Entry 8HLZ (electron microscopy, 3.50 A resolution); this record covers chains F and A of the 6 polymer chains in the assembly.

== Chain F ==
Molecule: DNA polymerase processivity factor component A20
Source organism: Monkeypox virus
Reference sequence: Q5IXP2 (Q5IXP2_MONPV); residues 1-426 here = UniProt positions 1-426
Chain sequence (426 residues; each row starts with the number of its first residue):
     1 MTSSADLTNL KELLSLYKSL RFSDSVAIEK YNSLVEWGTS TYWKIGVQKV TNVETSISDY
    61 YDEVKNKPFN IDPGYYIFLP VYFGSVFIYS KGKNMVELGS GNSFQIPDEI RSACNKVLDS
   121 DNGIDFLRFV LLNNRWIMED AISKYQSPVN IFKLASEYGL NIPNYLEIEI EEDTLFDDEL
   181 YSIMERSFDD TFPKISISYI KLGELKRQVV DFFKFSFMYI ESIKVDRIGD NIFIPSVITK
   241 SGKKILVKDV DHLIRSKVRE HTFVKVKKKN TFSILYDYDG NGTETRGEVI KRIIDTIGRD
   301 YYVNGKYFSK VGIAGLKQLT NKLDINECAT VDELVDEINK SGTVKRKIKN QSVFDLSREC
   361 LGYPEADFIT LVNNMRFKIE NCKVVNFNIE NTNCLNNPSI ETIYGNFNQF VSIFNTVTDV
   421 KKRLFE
Not modelled in the structure: 46-101

== Chain A ==
Molecule: DNA polymerase
Source organism: Monkeypox virus
Notes: EC 2.7.7.7
Reference sequence: A0A2L0AR76 (A0A2L0AR76_MONPV); residues 1-1006 here = UniProt positions 1-1006
Chain sequence (1006 residues; numbered 1 to 1006; the number before each row is that of its first residue):
     1 MDVRCINWFE SHGENRFLYL KSRCRNGETV FIRFPHYFYY VVTDEIYQSL SPPPFNARPM
    61 GKMRTIDIDE TISYNLDIKD RKCSVADMWL IEEPKKRSIQ NATMDEFFNI SWFYISNGIS
   121 PDGCYSLDEQ YLTKINNGCY HCDDPRNCFA KEIPRFDIPR SYLFLDIECH FDKKFPSVFI
   181 NPISHTSYCY IDLSGKRLLF TLINEEMLTE QEIQEAVDRG CLRIQSLMEM DYERELVLCS
   241 EIVLLRIAKQ LLELTFDYVV TFNGHNFDLR YITNRLELLT GEKIIFRSPD KKEAVHLCIY
   301 ERNQSSHKGV CGMANTTFHV NNNNGTIFFD LYSFIQKSEK LDSYKLDSIS KNAFSCMGKV
   361 LNRGVREMTF IGDDTTDAKG KADTFAKVLT TGNYVTVDED IICKVIRKDI LENGFKVVLS
   421 CPTLPNDIYK LSFGKDDIDL AQMYKDYNLN IALDMARYCI HDACLCQYLW EYYGVETKTD
   481 AGAATYVLPQ SMVFEYRAST IIKGPLLKLL LETKTILVRS ETKQKFPYEG GKVFAPKQKM
   541 FSNNVLIFDY NSLYPNVCIF GNLSPETLVG VVVSTNRLEE EINNQLLLQK YPPPRYITVH
   601 CEPRLPNLIS EIAIFDRSIE GTIPRLLRTF LAERARYKKM LKQATSSTEK AIYDSMQYTY
   661 KIVANSVYGL MGFRNSALYS YASAKSCTSI GRRMILYLES VLNGAELSNG MLRFANTLSN
   721 PFYMDDRDIN PIVKTSLPID YRFRFRSVYG DTDSVFTEID SQDVDKSIEI AKELERLINS
   781 RVLFNNFKIE FEAVYKNLIM QSKKKYTTMK YSASSNSKSV PERINKGTSE TRRDVSKFHK
   841 NMIKTYKTRL SEMLSEGRMN SNQVCIDILR SLETDLRSEF DSRSSPLELF MLSRMHHSNY
   901 KSADNPNMYL VTEYNKNNPE TIELGERYYF AYICPANVPW TKKLVNIKTY ETIIDRSFKL
   961 GSNQRIFYEV YFKRLTSEIV NLLDNKVLCI SFFQRMFGSR PTFYEA
Not modelled in the structure: 305-314, 883-887, 894-930, 940-956, 999-1006
Sequence notes: conflict Phe-108 (Leu in A0A2L0AR76)
From the paper describing this entry:
  - catalytic residues: Glu-168 (citing earlier work)

== Interface between chain F and chain A ==
Contacting residue pairs - 8 pairs, chain F then chain A:
  Glu-36(F) / Gln-524(A)  hydrogen bond
  Glu-36(F) / Lys-525(A)
  Trp-37(F) / Thr-522(A)
  Trp-37(F) / Lys-523(A)
  Trp-37(F) / Arg-674(A)
  Glu-172(F) / Lys-537(A)  salt bridge
  Glu-179(F) / Gln-994(A)
  Ile-183(F) / Phe-997(A)  hydrophobic
Interface residues without a listed pair, chain A (9 interface residues in all): Phe-993

== Overview ==
5 residues of chain F face 9 of chain A across their interface, with 1 hydrogen bond and 1 salt bridge. Among
the polar pairs are Glu-172(F)/Lys-537(A) and Glu-36(F)/Gln-524(A). From the paper: the catalytic residue
Glu-168(A).
Here chain F is DNA polymerase processivity factor component A20 and chain A is DNA polymerase, both from
Monkeypox virus. Entry 8HLZ (F8-A22-E4 complex of MPXV in hexameric form) was determined by electron
microscopy together with 8HM0 from the same study.
